Entry 4AZL (X-ray diffraction, 2.80 A resolution); this record covers chain A.

== Chain A ==
Protein: Alginate production protein alge
Organism: Pseudomonas aeruginosa
Reference sequence: P18895 (ALGE_PSEAE); residues 33-490 here = UniProt positions 33-490
Sequence (458 residues; each row starts with the number of its first residue):
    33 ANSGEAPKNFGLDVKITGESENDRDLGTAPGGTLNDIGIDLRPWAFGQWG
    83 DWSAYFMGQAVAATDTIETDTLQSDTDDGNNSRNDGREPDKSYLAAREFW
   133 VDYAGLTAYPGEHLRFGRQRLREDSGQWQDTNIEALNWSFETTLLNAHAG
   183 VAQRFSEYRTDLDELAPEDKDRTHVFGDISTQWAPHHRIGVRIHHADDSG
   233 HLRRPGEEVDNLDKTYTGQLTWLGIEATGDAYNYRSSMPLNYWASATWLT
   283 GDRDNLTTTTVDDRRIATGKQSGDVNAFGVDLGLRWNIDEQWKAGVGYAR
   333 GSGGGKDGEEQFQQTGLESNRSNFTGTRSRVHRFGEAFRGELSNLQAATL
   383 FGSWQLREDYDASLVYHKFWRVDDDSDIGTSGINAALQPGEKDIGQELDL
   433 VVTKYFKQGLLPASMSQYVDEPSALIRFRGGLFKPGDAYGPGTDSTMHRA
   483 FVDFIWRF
Unresolved in the structure: 33-39, 63-64, 104-120, 240-246, 291-297
Bound ions: Ca2+: Asp55, Asp57, Ala61
Ligand contacts:
  - 7.8 monoacylglycerol (78M; (2S)-2,3-dihydroxypropyl(7Z)-pentadec-7-enoate), molecule 1: Gly50, Glu51, Ser52, Asn67, Asp68, Ile69, Thr96, Ala482, Phe483, Val484
  - 7.8 monoacylglycerol (78M), molecule 2: Phe148, Gly149, Arg150, Glu166, Ala167, Leu168, Val183, Ala184, Gln185, Phe187
  - 7.8 monoacylglycerol (78M), molecule 3: Trp318, Ile320, Ala326, Gly327
  - 7.8 monoacylglycerol (2R) (78N; (2R)-2,3-dihydroxypropyl(7Z)-pentadec-7-enoate), molecule 1: Asn54, Asp55, Leu396, Leu430, Asp431, Leu432, Phe460, Gly462, Gly463, Leu464, Asp476, Thr478, Met479, His480
  - 7.8 monoacylglycerol (2R) (78N), molecule 2: Gly79, Trp81, Ala86, Tyr87, Phe88, Phe131, Trp132, Val133, Phe148, Gly149
  - 7.8 monoacylglycerol (2R) (78N), molecule 3: Tyr274, Trp275, Leu314, Gly315, Leu316, Val328, Gly329, Tyr330, Arg332, Gln378

== Overview ==
Ligands of chain A: 3 copies of 7.8 monoacylglycerol and 3 copies of 7.8 monoacylglycerol (2R). Asp55, Asp57
and Ala61 form the Ca2+ site.
Chain A is Alginate production protein alge (Pseudomonas aeruginosa); the structure, In meso structure of
alginate transporter, AlgE, from Pseudomoas aeruginosa, PAO1, crystal form 2, was determined by X-ray
diffraction (same publication as 4B61 and 4AFK).
